Entry 8TES (electron microscopy, 3.27 A resolution); this record covers chains F and G of the 24 polymer chains in the assembly.

== Chain F ==
Name: Capsid vertex component 2
Organism: Human herpesvirus 5 strain AD169
UniProt: P16726 (CVC2_HCMVA); residue numbers follow UniProt; this construct covers 1-642
Chain sequence (642 residues; row label = number of the first residue in the row):
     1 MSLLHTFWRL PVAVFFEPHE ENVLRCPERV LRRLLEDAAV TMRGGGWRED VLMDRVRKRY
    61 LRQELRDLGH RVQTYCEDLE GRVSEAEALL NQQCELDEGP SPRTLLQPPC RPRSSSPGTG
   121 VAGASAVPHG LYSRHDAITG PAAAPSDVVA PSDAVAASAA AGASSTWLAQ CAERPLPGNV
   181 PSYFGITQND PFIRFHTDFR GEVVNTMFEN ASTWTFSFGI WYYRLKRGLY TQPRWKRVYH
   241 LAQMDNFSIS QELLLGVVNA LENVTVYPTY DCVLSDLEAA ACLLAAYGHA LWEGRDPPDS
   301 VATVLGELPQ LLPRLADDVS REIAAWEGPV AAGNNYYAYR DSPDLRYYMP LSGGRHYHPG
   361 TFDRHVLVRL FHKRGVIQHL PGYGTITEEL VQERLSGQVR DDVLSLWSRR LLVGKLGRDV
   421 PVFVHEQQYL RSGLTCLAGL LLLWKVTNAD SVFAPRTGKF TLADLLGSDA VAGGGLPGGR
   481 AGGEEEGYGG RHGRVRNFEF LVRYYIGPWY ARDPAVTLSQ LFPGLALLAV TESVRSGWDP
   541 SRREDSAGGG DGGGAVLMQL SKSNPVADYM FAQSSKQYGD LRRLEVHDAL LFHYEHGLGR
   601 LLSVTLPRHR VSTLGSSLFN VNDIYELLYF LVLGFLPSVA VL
Not modelled in the structure: 46-53, 94-642

== Chain G ==
Name: Capsid vertex component 1
Organism: Human herpesvirus 5 strain AD169
UniProt: P16799 (CVC1_HCMVA); residue numbers follow UniProt; this construct covers 1-594
Chain sequence (594 residues; each row starts with the number of its first residue):
     1 METHLYSDLA FEARFADDEQ LPLHLVLDQE VLSNEEAETL RYVYYRNVDS AGRSTGRAPG
    61 GDEDDAPASD DAEDAVGGDR AFDRERRTWQ RACFRVLPRP LELLDYLRQS GLTVTLEKEQ
   121 RVRMFYAVFT TLGLRCPDNR LSGAQTLHLR LVWPDGSYRD WEFLARDLLR EEMEANKRDR
   181 QHQLATTTNH RRRGGLRNNL DNGSDRRLPE AAVASLETAV STPFFEIPNG AGTSSANGDG
   241 RFSNLEQRVA RLLRGDEEFI YHAGPLEPPS KIRGHELVQL RLDVNPDLMY ATDPHDRDEV
   301 ARTDEWKGAG VSRLREVWDV QHRVRLRVLW YVNSFWRSRE LSYDDHEVEL YRALDAYRAR
   361 IAVEYVLIRA VRDEIYAVLR RDGGALPQRF ACHVSRNMSW RVVWELCRHA LALWMDWADV
   421 RSCIIKALTP RLSRGAAAAA QRARRQRERS APKPQELLFG PRNESGPPAE QTWYADVVRC
   481 VRAQVDLGVE VRAARCPRTG LWIVRDRRGR LRRWLSQPEV CVLYVTPDLD FYWVLPGGFA
   541 VSSRVTLHGL AQRALRDRFQ NFEAVLARGM HVEAGRQEPE TPRVSGRRLP FDDL
Not modelled in the structure: 177-297, 593-594

== Chain F / chain G interface ==
Residue-residue contacts (44; chain F residue first):
  M1(F) with R401(G)
  L4(F) with V394(G), hydrophobic; S395(G); R396(G), hydrogen bond (backbone-side chain); F539(G), hydrophobic
  T6(F) with R396(G), hydrogen bond
  P18(F) with R513(G), hydrogen bond (backbone-side chain)
  H19(F) with L511(G)
  E20(F) with L511(G)
  E21(F) with L511(G); R513(G)
  N22(F) with A391(G); C392(G); H393(G), hydrogen bond (backbone-backbone); L511(G); R512(G), hydrogen bond (side chain-backbone); R513(G), hydrogen bond; S516(G)
  V23(F) with C392(G); H393(G); S516(G)
  L24(F) with C392(G); H393(G), hydrogen bond (backbone-backbone); M398(G); W400(G), hydrophobic; S516(G); G537(G)
  C26(F) with P518(G), hydrophobic
  L31(F) with M398(G), hydrophobic; S399(G); V402(G), hydrophobic; P518(G), hydrophobic
  R32(F) with S399(G); V402(G)
  L34(F) with V481(G), hydrophobic; E519(G)
  L35(F) with V402(G), hydrophobic; E405(G)
  A38(F) with L406(G), hydrophobic; H409(G)
  T41(F) with C480(G); V481(G)
  M42(F) with H409(G); A412(G), hydrophobic
Also at the interface, not in a pair above, chain F (25 interface residues in all): S2, L3, H5, V14, E28, D37, A39
Also at the interface, not in a pair above, chain G (28 interface residues in all): W404, L515, P536

== In short ==
25 residues of chain F face 28 of chain G across their interface, with 7 hydrogen bonds. Polar pairs include
L4(F)-R396(G), T6(F)-R396(G) and P18(F)-R513(G).
Here chain F is Capsid vertex component 2 and chain G is Capsid vertex component 1, both from Human
herpesvirus 5 strain AD169. Entry 8TES (Human cytomegalovirus portal vertex, virion configuration 2 (VC2)) was
determined by electron microscopy together with 8TEP, 8TET, 8TEU and 8TEW from the same study.
